PDB entry 3ESB | X-ray diffraction, 2.30 A resolution | chain A

== Chain A ==
Name: Cutinase 1
Source organism: Fusarium solani f. pisi
Notes: EC 3.1.1.74
Reference sequence: P00590 (CUTI1_FUSSO); residues 1-214 here correspond to UniProt positions 17-230 (UniProt number = residue number + 16)
Amino-acid sequence (214 residues; numbered 1 to 214; the number before each row is that of its first residue):
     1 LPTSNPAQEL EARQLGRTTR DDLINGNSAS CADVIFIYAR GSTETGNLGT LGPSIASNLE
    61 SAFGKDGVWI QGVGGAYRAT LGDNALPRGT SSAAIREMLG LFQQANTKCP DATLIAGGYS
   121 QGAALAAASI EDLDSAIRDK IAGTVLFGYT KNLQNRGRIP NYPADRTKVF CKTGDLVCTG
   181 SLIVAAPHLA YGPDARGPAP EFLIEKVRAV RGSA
Not modelled in the structure: 1-15
Disulfide bonds: Cys31-Cys109, Cys171-Cys178
Covalent attachments: compound NXC linked to Ser120
Differences from the reference sequence: engineered mutation Lys172 (Asn188 in P00590)
Ligand contacts: NXC ((2,6-bis[(dimethylamino-kappaN)methyl]-4-{3-[(S)-ethoxy(4-nitrophenoxy)phosphoryl]propyl}phenyl-kappaC~1~)(chloro)platinum(2+)): Gly41, Ser42, Thr43, Leu81, Asn84, Tyr119, Gln121, Thr150, Val177, Leu182, Ile183, Val184, His188, Leu189
Swiss-Prot annotation at these positions:
  - active site: Ser120 (Nucleophile), Asp175, His188 (Proton donor/acceptor)
  - site (Transition state stabilizer): Ser42, Gln121
  - modified residue: Gly16 (N-D-glucuronoyl glycine)

== In short ==
Covalently linked compound NXC: at Ser120. UniProt lists 3 active-site residues.
Chain A is Cutinase 1 (Fusarium solani f. pisi); the structure, cut-1c; NCN-Pt-Pincer-Cutinase Hybrid, was
determined by X-ray diffraction (same publication as 3EF3, 3ESA, 3ESC and 3ESD).
